Entry 6X77 (X-ray diffraction, 1.64 A resolution); this record covers chains P and A of the 3 polymer chains in the assembly.

# Chain P
Molecule: 12-nt DNA strand
Sequence (12 nucleotides; row label = number of the first residue in the row):
     1 GGGGTGTGGT AG
Ion coordination: Ca2+ site 1: DA11 (shared with Asp-548(A), Leu-550(A), Val-553(A) of chain A); Ca2+ site 2: DG12 (together with 2'-deoxycytidine-5'-triphosphate) (shared with Asp-362(A), Asp-467(A), Glu-468(A) of chain A)

# Chain A
Protein: DNA repair protein REV1
Organism: Saccharomyces cerevisiae
Notes: EC 2.7.7.-
Reference sequence: P12689 (REV1_YEAST); residues 305-746 here = UniProt positions 305-746
Sequence (442 residues; row label = number of the first residue in the row):
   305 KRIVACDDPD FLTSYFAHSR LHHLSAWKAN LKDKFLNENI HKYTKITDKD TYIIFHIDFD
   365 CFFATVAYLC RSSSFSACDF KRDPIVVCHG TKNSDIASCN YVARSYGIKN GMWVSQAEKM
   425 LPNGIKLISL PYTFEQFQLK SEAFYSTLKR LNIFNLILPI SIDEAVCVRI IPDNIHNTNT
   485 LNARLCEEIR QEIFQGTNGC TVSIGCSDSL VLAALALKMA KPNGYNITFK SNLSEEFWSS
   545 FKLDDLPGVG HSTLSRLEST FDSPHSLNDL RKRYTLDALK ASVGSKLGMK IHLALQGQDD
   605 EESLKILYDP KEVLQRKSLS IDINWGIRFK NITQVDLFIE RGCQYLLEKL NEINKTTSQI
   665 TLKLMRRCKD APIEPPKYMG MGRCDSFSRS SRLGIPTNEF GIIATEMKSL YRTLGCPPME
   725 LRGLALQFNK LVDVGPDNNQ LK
Not modelled in the structure: 305-307, 746
Differences from the reference sequence: engineered mutation Ala-518 (Arg in P12689)
Ion coordination: Ca2+ site 1: Asp-362, Asp-467, Glu-468 (together with 2'-deoxycytidine-5'-triphosphate) (shared with DG12(P) of chain P); Ca2+ site 2: Asp-362, Phe-363, Asp-467 (together with 2'-deoxycytidine-5'-triphosphate); Ca2+ site 3: Asp-548, Leu-550, Val-553 (shared with DA11(P) of chain P)
Ligand contacts: 2'-deoxycytidine-5'-triphosphate (DCP): Arg-324, Leu-325, Leu-328, Asp-362, Phe-363, Asp-364, Cys-365, Phe-366, Phe-367, Ala-401, Ser-402, Tyr-405, Arg-408, Asn-414, Gly-415, Asp-467, Glu-468, Lys-525
Swiss-Prot annotation at these positions:
  - region (Interaction with target DNA): Tyr-319 to Ser-329, Thr-395 to Asn-397, Gly-554 to Thr-557, Arg-620 to Asn-628
  - binding site (dCTP): Arg-324, Asp-362 to Phe-366, Ser-402 to Arg-408, Asn-414, Asp-467
  - binding site (Mg(2+)): Asp-362, Phe-363, Asp-467, Glu-468
  - site (Interaction with target DNA): Lys-681, Ser-692, Ser-694
  - mutagenesis: Asp-467 to Glu-468 (Loss of dCTP transferase activity)

# Chain P / chain A interface
Residue-residue contacts - 25 pairs, chain P then chain A:
  DG4(P) / Arg-696(A)  salt bridge to the phosphate
  DT5(P) / Gln-663(A)  hydrogen bond to the phosphate
  DT5(P) / Arg-696(A)  salt bridge to the phosphate
  DG6(P) / Ser-692(A)  sugar contact
  DG6(P) / Arg-693(A)  phosphate contact
  DG6(P) / Ser-694(A)  hydrogen bond to the phosphate
  DT7(P) / Phe-691(A)  phosphate contact
  DT7(P) / Ser-692(A)  hydrogen bond to the phosphate
  DG9(P) / Ser-556(A)  hydrogen bond to the phosphate
  DG9(P) / Thr-557(A)  phosphate contact
  DT10(P) / Gly-552(A)  sugar contact
  DT10(P) / Gly-554(A)  hydrogen bond to the phosphate
  DT10(P) / His-555(A)  salt bridge to the phosphate
  DT10(P) / Ser-556(A)  hydrogen bond to the phosphate
  DT10(P) / Thr-557(A)  hydrogen bond to the phosphate
  DA11(P) / Leu-550(A)  phosphate contact
  DA11(P) / Pro-551(A)  phosphate contact
  DA11(P) / Gly-552(A)  hydrogen bond to the phosphate
  DA11(P) / Val-553(A)  phosphate contact
  DG12(P) / Ser-329(A)  hydrogen bond to the base
  DG12(P) / Lys-332(A)  salt bridge to the phosphate
  DG12(P) / Ile-464(A)  phosphate contact
  DG12(P) / Ser-465(A)  hydrogen bond to the phosphate
  DG12(P) / Asp-467(A)  phosphate contact
  DG12(P) / Glu-468(A)  sugar contact
Other interface residues (no listed pair), chain A (24 interface residues in all): Leu-325, Leu-328, Arg-560, Ser-690

# In short
The interface between chain P and chain A involves 8 residues on one side and 24 on the other; the contacts
include 10 hydrogen bonds and 4 salt bridges. Polar pairs include DG12(P)/Ser-329(A), DT5(P)/Gln-663(A) and
DG6(P)/Ser-694(A). Ligands of chain A: 2'-deoxycytidine-5'-triphosphate.
Chain P is a 12-nt DNA strand and chain A is DNA repair protein REV1 (Saccharomyces cerevisiae); the
structure, Rev1 R518A Ternary Complex with dCTP and Ca2+, was determined by X-ray diffraction, deposited
together with 6X6Z, 6X70, 6X71, 6X72, 6X73, 6X74, 6X75 and 6X76.
